PDB entry 6IFL | electron microscopy, 3.16 A resolution | chains H and J of the 10 polymer chains in the assembly

Chain H:
Name: Type III-A CRISPR-associated RAMP protein Csm5
Source organism: Streptococcus thermophilus
UniProtKB: A0A2U2M038 (A0A2U2M038_STRTR); numbering as in UniProt (aligned over 1-357)
Chain sequence (357 residues; row label = number of the first residue in the row):
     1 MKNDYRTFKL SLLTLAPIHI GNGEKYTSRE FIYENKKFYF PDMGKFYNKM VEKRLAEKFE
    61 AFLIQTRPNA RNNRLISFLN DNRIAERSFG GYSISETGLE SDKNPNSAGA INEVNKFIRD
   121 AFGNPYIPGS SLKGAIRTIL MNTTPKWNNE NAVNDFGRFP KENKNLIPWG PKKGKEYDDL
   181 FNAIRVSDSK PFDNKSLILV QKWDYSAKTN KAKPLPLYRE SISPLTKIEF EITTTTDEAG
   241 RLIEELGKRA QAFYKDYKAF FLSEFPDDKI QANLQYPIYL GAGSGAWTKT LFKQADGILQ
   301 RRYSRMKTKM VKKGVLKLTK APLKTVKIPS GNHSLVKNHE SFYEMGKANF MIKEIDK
Not modelled in the structure: 1-2, 102-106, 356-357

Chain J:
Molecule: NTR
Sequence (43 nucleotides; numbered 1 to 43; the number before each row is that of its first residue):
     1 GGUAGGAAUG GGUAAUUAUA GCGAGCUAGA AAGCGUUUCC GUC
Not modelled in the structure: 1-6, 42-43

How chain H and chain J interact:
Residue-residue contacts - 18 pairs, chain H then chain J:
  Pro-68(H) / U9(J)  hydrogen bond to the sugar
  Pro-68(H) / G10(J)  sugar contact
  Asn-69(H) / G10(J)  phosphate contact
  Ala-70(H) / G10(J)  hydrogen bond to the phosphate
  Ala-70(H) / G11(J)  phosphate contact
  Asn-73(H) / G11(J)  phosphate contact
  Arg-74(H) / G11(J)  salt bridge to the phosphate
  Asn-112(H) / G11(J)  sugar contact
  Asn-112(H) / G12(J)  hydrogen bond to the phosphate
  Glu-113(H) / G12(J)  phosphate contact
  Glu-113(H) / U13(J)  phosphate contact
  Trp-169(H) / A20(J)  base contact
  Pro-216(H) / G11(J)  base contact
  Pro-216(H) / G12(J)  base contact
  Leu-217(H) / G12(J)  base contact
  Arg-305(H) / A14(J)  hydrogen bond to the sugar
  Lys-307(H) / U13(J)  base contact
  Lys-307(H) / A14(J)  hydrogen bond to the sugar
Other interface residues (no listed pair), chain H (16 interface residues in all): Ser-28, Pro-214, Leu-215, Arg-302
Other interface residues (no listed pair), chain J (8 interface residues in all): A15

Overview:
16 residues of chain H face 8 of chain J across their interface; the contacts include 5 hydrogen bonds and 1
salt bridge. Polar contacts include Pro-68(H)/U9(J), Arg-305(H)/A14(J) and Lys-307(H)/A14(J).
Here chain H is Type III-A CRISPR-associated RAMP protein Csm5 (Streptococcus thermophilus) and chain J is
NTR. Entry 6IFL (Cryo-EM structure of type III-A Csm-NTR complex) was determined by electron microscopy
together with 6IFK, 6IFN, 6IFR, 6IFU, 6IFY, 6IFZ and 6IG0 from the same study.
